Entry 3H8A (X-ray diffraction, 1.90 A resolution); this record covers chains A and E of the 3 polymer chains in the assembly.

== Chain A ==
Molecule: Enolase
Source organism: Escherichia coli
Notes: EC 4.2.1.11
Reference sequence: P0A6P9 (ENO_ECOLI); residues 0-431 here correspond to UniProt positions 1-432 (UniProt number = residue number + 1)
Chain sequence (432 residues; each row starts with the number of its first residue; numbering starts at 0):
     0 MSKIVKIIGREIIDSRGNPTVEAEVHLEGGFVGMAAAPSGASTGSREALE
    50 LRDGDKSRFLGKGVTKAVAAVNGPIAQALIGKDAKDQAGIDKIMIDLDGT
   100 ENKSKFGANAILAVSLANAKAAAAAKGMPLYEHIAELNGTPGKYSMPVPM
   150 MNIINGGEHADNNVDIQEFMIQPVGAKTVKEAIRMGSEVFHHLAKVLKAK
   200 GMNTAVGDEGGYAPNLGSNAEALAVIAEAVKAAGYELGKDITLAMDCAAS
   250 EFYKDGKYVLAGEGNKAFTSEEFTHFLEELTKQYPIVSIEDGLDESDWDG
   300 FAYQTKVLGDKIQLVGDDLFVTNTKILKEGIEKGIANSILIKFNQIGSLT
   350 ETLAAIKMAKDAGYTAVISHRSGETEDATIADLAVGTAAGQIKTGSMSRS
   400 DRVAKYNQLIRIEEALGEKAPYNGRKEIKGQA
Not modelled in the structure: 0, 431
Bound ions: Mg2+: Asp245, Glu289, Asp316
Swiss-Prot annotation at these positions:
  - region: Val4 to Met33 (Interaction with RNase E)
  - active site: Glu208 (Proton donor), Lys341 (Proton acceptor)
  - binding site ((2R)-2-phosphoglycerate): Ala40, His158, Gln166, Glu167, Glu208, Lys341, Arg370, Ser371, Lys392
  - binding site (phosphoenolpyruvate): Ala40, Gln166, Lys341, Arg370, Ser371
  - binding site (Mg(2+)): Ser41, Asp245, Glu289, Asp316
  - site (Interaction with RNase E): Lys119, Glu375, Gln407
  - modified residue: Lys256 (N6-acetyllysine), Lys341 (N6-(2-hydroxyisobutyryl)lysine)

== Chain E ==
Molecule: RNase E
Chain sequence (28 residues; numbered 1 to 28; the number before each row is that of its first residue):
     1 QSPMPLTVAAASPELASGKVWIRYPIVR

== Interface between chain A and chain E ==
Pairs across the interface (22):
  Glu23(A) with Val8(E); Ala9(E), hydrogen bond (side chain-backbone)
  His25(A) with Thr7(E)
  Gly28(A) with Ser2(E), hydrogen bond (backbone-backbone)
  Gly29(A) with Ser2(E); Pro5(E); Leu6(E)
  Phe30(A) with Gln1(E); Ser2(E)
  Val31(A) with Leu6(E)
  Gly32(A) with Ala16(E)
  Met33(A) with Ala9(E), hydrophobic; Ala16(E), hydrogen bond (backbone-backbone); Ser17(E)
  Lys119(A) with Ser17(E), hydrogen bond (side chain-backbone)
  Gly126(A) with Tyr24(E)
  Pro128(A) with Trp21(E)
  Glu375(A) with Lys19(E), hydrogen bond (backbone-side chain)
  Gln407(A) with Gly18(E), hydrogen bond (side chain-backbone); Lys19(E); Trp21(E)
  Arg410(A) with Lys19(E)
Interface residues without a listed pair, chain A (22 interface residues in all): Lys5, Leu129, Tyr130, Asp376, Ala377, Asp381, Ala403, Ile411
Interface residues without a listed pair, chain E (15 interface residues in all): Pro13, Leu15

== Summary ==
22 residues of chain A face 15 of chain E across their interface, with 6 hydrogen bonds. Polar pairs include
Glu23(A)-Ala9(E), Lys119(A)-Ser17(E) and Glu375(A)-Lys19(E). From UniProt: active-site residues Glu208(A) and
Lys341(A), 9 (2R)-2-phosphoglycerate-binding residues, 5 phosphoenolpyruvate-binding residues and 4
Mg2+-binding residues on chain A.
Chain A is Enolase (Escherichia coli) and chain E is RNase E; the structure, Crystal structure of E. coli
enolase bound to its cognate RNase E recognition domain, was determined by X-ray diffraction.
